8J0D - chains 3 and 4 of the 4 polymer chains in the assembly; structure by electron microscopy, 3.19 A resolution.

# Chain 3
Protein: Fucoxanthin chl a/c protein, lhca clade
Organism: Thalassiosira pseudonana
UniProtKB: B8BUU4 (B8BUU4_THAPS); residue numbers follow UniProt; this construct covers 31-250
Chain sequence (220 residues; each row starts with the number of its first residue):
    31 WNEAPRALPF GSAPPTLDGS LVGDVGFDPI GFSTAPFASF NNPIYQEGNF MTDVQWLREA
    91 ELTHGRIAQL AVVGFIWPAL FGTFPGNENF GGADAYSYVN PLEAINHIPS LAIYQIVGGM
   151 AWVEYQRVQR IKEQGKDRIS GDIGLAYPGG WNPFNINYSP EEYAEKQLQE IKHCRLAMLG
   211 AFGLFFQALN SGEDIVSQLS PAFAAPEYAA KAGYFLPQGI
Metal / ion sites: chlorophyll a Mg site 1 near Glu-154 (its only coordinating residue here); chlorophyll a Mg site 2 near Glu-200 (its only coordinating residue here); chlorophyll a Mg site 3 near Gln-217 (its only coordinating residue here)
Residues lining bound ligands:
  - Fucoxanthin (A86; (3S,3'S,5R,5'R,6S,6'R,8'R)-3,5'-dihydroxy-8-oxo-6',7'-didehydro-5,5',6,6',7,8-hexahydro-5,6-epoxy-beta,beta-caroten-3'- yl acetate), molecule 1: Ile-60, Phe-62, Phe-67
  - Fucoxanthin (A86), molecule 2: Gln-99, Val-102, Val-103, Leu-175, Ala-176, Trp-181, Pro-183, Phe-184, His-203, Leu-206, Ala-207, Gly-210, Gly-213, Leu-214, Gln-217, Ile-225, Leu-229
  - chlorophyll a (CLA), molecule 1: Arg-36, Ala-37, Leu-38, Pro-39, Phe-40, Val-55, Phe-57
  - chlorophyll a (CLA), molecule 2: Leu-47, Leu-51, Gly-53, Asp-54, Val-55, Gly-56, Phe-57, Asp-58, Gly-61, Phe-62, Ser-63, Val-84, Leu-87, Arg-88, Ala-90, Glu-91, His-94, Arg-205, Met-208
  - chlorophyll a (CLA), molecule 3: Phe-67, Leu-87, Ala-90, His-94, Phe-212
  - chlorophyll a (CLA), molecule 4: Phe-67, Phe-70, Asn-71, Asn-72, Pro-73, Trp-86
  - chlorophyll a (CLA), molecule 5: Pro-73, Ile-74, Val-147, Tyr-155
  - chlorophyll a (CLA), molecule 6: Trp-86, Glu-89, Ala-90, Thr-93, His-94, Met-150, Glu-154, Tyr-155, Arg-157, Val-158
  - chlorophyll a (CLA), molecule 7: Arg-96, Gln-99, Leu-100, Ile-169, Ser-170, Asp-172, Ile-173, Gly-174, Leu-175, Ala-176, Tyr-177, Ile-186, Tyr-188, Tyr-193, Lys-196, Gln-197, Gln-199, Glu-200
  - chlorophyll a (CLA), molecule 8: Ile-97, Leu-100, Leu-141, Ile-143, Tyr-144, Gln-145, Ile-146, Gly-148, Gly-149, Met-150, Trp-152, Val-153
  - chlorophyll a (CLA), molecule 9: Leu-100, Ala-101, Val-103, Gly-104, Trp-107, Pro-108, Gly-112, Thr-113, Phe-114, Ala-125, Tyr-126, Tyr-128, Ala-134, Ile-138, Ala-142
  - chlorophyll a (CLA), molecule 10: Trp-152, Tyr-155, Gln-156, Gln-159
  - chlorophyll a (CLA), molecule 11: Glu-195, Leu-198, Gln-199, Lys-202, His-203, Leu-206
  - chlorophyll a (CLA), molecule 12: Leu-209, Phe-212, Gly-213, Phe-216, Gln-217, Asn-220, Ser-221, Gln-228
  - chlorophyll a (CLA), molecule 13: Phe-212, Phe-216, Asn-220
  - Diadinoxanthin (DD6; (3S,3'R,5R,6S,7cis)-7',8'-didehydro-5,6-dihydro-5,6-epoxy-beta,beta-carotene-3,3'-diol): Phe-57, Asp-58, Pro-59, Ile-60, Gly-61, Phe-62, His-94, Ile-97, Ala-98, Ala-101, Gly-104, Phe-105, Pro-131, Ile-135, Met-208, Ala-211, Phe-212
  - Chlorophyll c1 (KC1): Lys-196, Gln-199, His-203, Leu-206

# Chain 4
Protein: Fucoxanthin-chlorophyll a-c binding protein, plastid
Organism: Thalassiosira pseudonana
UniProtKB: B8BVI1 (B8BVI1_THAPS); residues 33-195 here = UniProt positions 33-195
Chain sequence (163 residues; numbered 33 to 195; the number before each row is that of its first residue):
    33 ENEIGVLPPT GFFDPAGLSD GISQEKFDSY RLAELKHGRA AMLAVLGYVA PETYRFGYDL
    93 IPGELSTNDI PNGVAAIKAI PFGGWAQMIA FVGCVETYGW FTSPTGVLDL PDDILAKRQT
   153 AELQHGRLAM LAFLELIRHD SQNLAQPGFD GLDNLITGLP FLY
Metal / ion sites: chlorophyll a Mg (5 sites), coordinated by Glu-66, Gln-119, Phe-133, Glu-154, Glu-167
Residues lining bound ligands:
  - Fucoxanthin (A86; (3S,3'S,5R,5'R,6S,6'R,8'R)-3,5'-dihydroxy-8-oxo-6',7'-didehydro-5,5',6,6',7,8-hexahydro-5,6-epoxy-beta,beta-caroten-3'- yl acetate), molecule 1: Pro-41, Gln-156, Leu-160, Leu-163
  - Fucoxanthin (A86), molecule 2: Lys-68, Arg-71, Ala-72, Leu-75, Tyr-90, Asp-91, Leu-92, Pro-94, Met-120, Val-124
  - Fucoxanthin (A86), molecule 3: Met-74, Val-77, Leu-78, Thr-137, Gly-138, His-157, Leu-160, Ala-164, Glu-167, Leu-168, Ile-188, Thr-189, Gly-190, Leu-191
  - chlorophyll a (CLA), molecule 1: Glu-35, Ile-36, Gly-37, Val-38, Thr-42, Phe-44, Phe-45, Asp-46, Leu-50, Ser-51, Phe-59, Tyr-62, Arg-63, Ala-65, Glu-66, His-69, Arg-159, Met-162, Leu-163
  - chlorophyll a (CLA), molecule 2: Leu-39, Pro-40, Pro-41, Lys-149, Thr-152, Ala-153, Gln-156, His-157, Leu-160
  - chlorophyll a (CLA), molecule 3: Ser-61, Leu-64, Ala-65, Lys-68, His-69, Ala-72, Ile-121, Val-124, Gly-125, Glu-128, Thr-129
  - chlorophyll a (CLA), molecule 4: Arg-71, Met-74, Leu-75, Leu-78, Gly-138, Val-139, Leu-140, Leu-142, Leu-147, Arg-150, Gln-151, Ala-153, Glu-154, His-157
  - chlorophyll a (CLA), molecule 5: Leu-75, Ala-76, Leu-78, Gly-79, Ala-82, Pro-83, Tyr-86, Arg-87, Phe-88, Tyr-90, Thr-99, Ile-102, Pro-103, Asn-104, Ala-108, Trp-117, Met-120
  - chlorophyll a (CLA), molecule 6: Leu-75, Phe-123, Val-127, Phe-133, Thr-134, Ser-135, Thr-137, Gly-138, Val-139
  - chlorophyll a (CLA), molecule 7: Leu-78, Val-81, Ala-82, Thr-85, Tyr-86, Phe-88, Phe-193, Leu-194
  - chlorophyll a (CLA), molecule 8: Leu-92, Ile-93, Pro-94, Pro-113, Gly-115, Gly-116, Ala-118, Gln-119, Met-120, Ile-121, Ala-122, Phe-123
  - chlorophyll a (CLA), molecule 9: Ala-122, Gly-125, Cys-126, Thr-129, Tyr-130
  - chlorophyll a (CLA), molecule 10: Lys-149, Arg-150, Ala-153, His-157, Leu-160
  - chlorophyll a (CLA), molecule 11: Leu-163, Ala-164, Leu-166, Glu-167, Arg-170, Asp-182, Thr-189
  - chlorophyll a (CLA), molecule 12: Leu-166, Ile-169, Arg-170, Ser-173, Gln-174, Ala-177, Phe-181
  - chlorophyll a (CLA), molecule 13: Leu-184, Thr-189, Gly-190, Leu-191, Pro-192, Phe-193
  - Diadinoxanthin (DD6; (3S,3'R,5R,6S,7cis)-7',8'-didehydro-5,6-dihydro-5,6-epoxy-beta,beta-carotene-3,3'-diol): Phe-45, Asp-46, Pro-47, Ala-48, Gly-49, Leu-50, His-69, Ala-72, Ala-73, Ala-76, Asn-104, Gly-105, Ala-108, Ile-109, Trp-117, Met-162, Phe-165, Leu-166

# Interface between chain 3 and chain 4
Pairs across the interface (10):
  Trp-31(3) with Leu-142(4), hydrophobic; Pro-143(4)
  Pro-59(3) with Arg-150(4), hydrogen bond (backbone-side chain)
  Ile-60(3) with Leu-140(4); Arg-150(4)
  Thr-64(3) with Asp-141(4), hydrogen bond
  Ala-65(3) with Thr-137(4)
  Pro-66(3) with Thr-137(4)
  Phe-70(3) with Ser-135(4); Pro-136(4)
Interface residues without a listed pair, chain 3 (8 interface residues in all): Phe-67
The authors on this interface:
  - specific contacts: Pro-59(3)/Arg-150(4) (hydrogen bond)

# Summary
The chain 3/chain 4 interface involves 8 residues from each chain, with 2 hydrogen bonds. Among the polar
pairs are Pro-59(3)/Arg-150(4) and Thr-64(3)/Asp-141(4). The authors report a hydrogen bond between Pro-59(3)
and Arg-150(4).
Chain 3 is Fucoxanthin chl a/c protein, lhca clade and chain 4 is Fucoxanthin-chlorophyll a-c binding protein,
plastid, both from Thalassiosira pseudonana; the structure, FCP heterodimer, Lhca2, and Lhcf5 together as the
M1 side binds to the PSII core in ..., was determined by electron microscopy.
